Entry 4URQ (X-ray diffraction, 2.50 A resolution); this record covers chains U and Z of the 6 polymer chains in the assembly.

Chain U (and Z):
Name: Diguanylate cyclase
Source organism: Thermotoga maritima
Notes: fragment: ggdef domain, residues 81-248; chain Z of this document is another copy of the same molecule, construct and numbering; everything in this record applies to it too
UniProtKB: Q9X2A8 (Q9X2A8_THEMA); numbering as in UniProt (aligned over 91-248)
Amino-acid sequence (167 residues; each row starts with the number of its first residue):
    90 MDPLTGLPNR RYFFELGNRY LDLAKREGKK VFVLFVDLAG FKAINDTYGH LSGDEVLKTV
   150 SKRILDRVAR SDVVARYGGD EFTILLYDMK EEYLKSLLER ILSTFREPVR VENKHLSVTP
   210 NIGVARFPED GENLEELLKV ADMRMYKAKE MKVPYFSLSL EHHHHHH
Disordered / not traced: 90-92, 247-256 (chain Z: 90-93, 247-256)
Differences from the reference sequence: expression tag (90, 249-256); engineered mutation A158 (Arg in Q9X2A8)
What the authors report for this chain:
  - mutagenesis - R158A: abolished binding to c-di-GMP
  - catalytic residues: D169 (proposed by the authors, not directly observed)
  - catalytic residues: D126 (by similarity / conservation)
  - mutagenesis - D177A (Tm change 12.3 degC), E196A (Tm change 4.2 degC), R233A (Tm change 8.6 degC): decreased stability

How chain U and chain Z interact:
Residue-residue contacts (27; chain U residue first):
  R152(U) - E196(Z)  salt bridge
  D155(U) - R195(Z)  hydrogen bond (backbone-side chain)
  R156(U) - S192(Z)  hydrogen bond (side chain-backbone)
  R156(U) - R195(Z)
  R156(U) - E196(Z)  salt bridge
  E181(U) - K184(Z)  salt bridge
  K184(U) - E181(Z)  salt bridge
  S185(U) - E188(Z)
  E188(U) - S185(Z)
  E188(U) - E188(Z)
  E188(U) - R189(Z)
  R189(U) - E188(Z)
  R189(U) - S192(Z)  hydrogen bond (backbone-side chain)
  R189(U) - R195(Z)
  S192(U) - R156(Z)  hydrogen bond (backbone-side chain)
  S192(U) - R189(Z)  hydrogen bond (side chain-backbone)
  S192(U) - S192(Z)
  T193(U) - E196(Z)
  R195(U) - D155(Z)  hydrogen bond (side chain-backbone)
  R195(U) - R156(Z)
  R195(U) - R189(Z)
  E196(U) - R152(Z)  salt bridge
  E196(U) - R156(Z)
  E196(U) - T193(Z)
  E196(U) - E196(Z)
  R199(U) - R199(Z)  hydrogen bond (backbone-side chain)
  R199(U) - E201(Z)  hydrogen bond (side chain-backbone)

Overview:
Chain U and chain Z form an interface of 13 and 14 residues respectively; the contacts include 8 hydrogen
bonds and 5 salt bridges. Among the polar pairs are R152(U)-E196(Z), R156(U)-E196(Z) and E181(U)-K184(Z). The
paper reports catalytic residues D169(U) and D126(U); D177A, E196A and R233A of chain U reduce stability.
Chain U and chain Z are both Diguanylate cyclase (Thermotoga maritima); the structure, Crystal Structure of
GGDEF domain (I site mutant) from T.maritima, was determined by X-ray diffraction (same publication as 4URG).
